Entry 7GV2 (X-ray diffraction, 1.75 A resolution); this record covers chains A and D.

Chain A:
Protein: B-cell lymphoma 6 protein
Organism: Homo sapiens
UniProt: P41182 (BCL6_HUMAN); residue numbers follow UniProt; this construct covers 5-129
Amino-acid sequence (128 residues; numbered 2 to 129; the number before each row is that of its first residue):
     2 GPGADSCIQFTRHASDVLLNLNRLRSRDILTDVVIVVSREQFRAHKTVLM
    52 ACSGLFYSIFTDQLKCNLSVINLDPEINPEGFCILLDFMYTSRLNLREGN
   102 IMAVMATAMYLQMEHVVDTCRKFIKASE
Unresolved in the structure: 2-5
Differences from the reference sequence: expression tag (2-4)
Residues lining bound ligands: A1ACA (5-[(5-bromo-2-chloropyrimidin-4-yl)amino]-1,3-dihydro-2H-indol-2-one): Asn-21, Arg-24, Leu-25, Met-51, Ala-52, Cys-53, Ser-54, Gly-55, Tyr-58, Gln-113, Met-114, Glu-115
UniProt features mapped onto this chain:
  - mutagenesis: Asn-21 (N21K: Abolishes interaction with NCOR2 and HDAC2, no effect on interaction with CTBP1 and transcriptional autoinhibition; when associated with A-116 and 376-Q--Q-379), Ser-59 (S59A: Abolished ubiquitination by the SCF(FBXL17) complex), His-116 (H116A: Abolishes interaction with NCOR2 and HDAC2, no effect on interaction with CTBP1 and transcriptional autoinhibition; when associated with K-21 and 376-Q--Q-379)

Chain D:
Protein: WVIP tetrapeptide
Amino-acid sequence (6 residues; numbered 0 to 5; the number before each row is that of its first residue; numbering starts at 0):
     0 XWVIPA
Modified residues: ACE (acetyl group) at position 0

How chain A and chain D interact:
Residue-residue contacts (11; chain A residue first):
  Cys-8(A) / Pro-4(D)
  Ile-9(A) / Trp-1(D)  hydrophobic
  Ile-9(A) / Val-2(D)
  Gln-10(A) / ACE_0(D)
  Gln-10(A) / Trp-1(D)
  Gln-10(A) / Val-2(D)  hydrogen bond (backbone-backbone)
  Gln-10(A) / Pro-4(D)
  Phe-11(A) / ACE_0(D)
  Phe-11(A) / Trp-1(D)
  Thr-12(A) / ACE_0(D)  hydrogen bond (backbone-backbone)
  Thr-12(A) / Val-2(D)
Also at the interface, not in a pair above, chain D (5 interface residues in all): Ile-3

Summary:
The chain A/chain D interface involves 5 residues from each chain; the contacts include 2 hydrogen bonds.
Backbone hydrogen bonds pair Gln-10(A)/Val-2(D) and Thr-12(A)/ACE_0(D). Bound to chain A: compound A1ACA.
UniProt lists 3 mutagenesis sites on chain A.
Here chain A is B-cell lymphoma 6 protein (Homo sapiens) and chain D is WVIP tetrapeptide. Entry 7GV2 (Crystal
Structure of B-cell lymphoma 6 protein BTB domain in complex with ligand 2 at 13.75 ...) was determined by
X-ray diffraction, deposited together with 7GUD, 7GUE, 7GUF, 7GUG, 7GUH, 7GUI and 126 further entries.
